Entry 8XGC (electron microscopy, 3.70 A resolution); this record covers chains 2 and 6 of the 29 polymer chains in the assembly.

== Chain 2 ==
Protein: DNA replication licensing factor MCM2
From: Saccharomyces cerevisiae
Reference sequence: A0A6A5Q1S9 (A0A6A5Q1S9_YEASX); residues 1-868 here = UniProt positions 1-868
Amino-acid sequence (868 residues; row label = number of the first residue in the row):
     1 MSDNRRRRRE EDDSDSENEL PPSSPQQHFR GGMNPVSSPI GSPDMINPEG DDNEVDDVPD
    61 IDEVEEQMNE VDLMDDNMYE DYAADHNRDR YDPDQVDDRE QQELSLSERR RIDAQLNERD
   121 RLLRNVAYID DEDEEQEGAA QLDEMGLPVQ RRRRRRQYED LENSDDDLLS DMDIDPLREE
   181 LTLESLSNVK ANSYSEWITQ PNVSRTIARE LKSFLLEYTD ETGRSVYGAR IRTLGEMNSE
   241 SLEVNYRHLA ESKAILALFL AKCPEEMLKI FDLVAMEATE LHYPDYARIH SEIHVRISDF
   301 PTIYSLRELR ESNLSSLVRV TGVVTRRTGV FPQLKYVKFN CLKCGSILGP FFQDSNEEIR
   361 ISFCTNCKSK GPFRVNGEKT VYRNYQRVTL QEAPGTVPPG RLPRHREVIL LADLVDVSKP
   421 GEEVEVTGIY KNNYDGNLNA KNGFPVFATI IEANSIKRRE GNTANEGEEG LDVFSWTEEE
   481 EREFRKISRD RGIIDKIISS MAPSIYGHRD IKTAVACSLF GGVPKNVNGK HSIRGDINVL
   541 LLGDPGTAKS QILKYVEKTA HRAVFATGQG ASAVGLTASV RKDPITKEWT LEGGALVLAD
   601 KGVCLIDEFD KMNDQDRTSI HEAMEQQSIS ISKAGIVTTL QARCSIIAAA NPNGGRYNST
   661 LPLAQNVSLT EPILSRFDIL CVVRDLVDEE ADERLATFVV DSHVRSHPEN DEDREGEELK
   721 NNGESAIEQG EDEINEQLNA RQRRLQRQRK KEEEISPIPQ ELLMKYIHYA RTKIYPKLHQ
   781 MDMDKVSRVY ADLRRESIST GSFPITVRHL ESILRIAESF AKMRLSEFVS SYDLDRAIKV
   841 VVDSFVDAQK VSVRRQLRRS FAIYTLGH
Unresolved in the structure: 1-42, 153-172, 711-737, 868
Metal / ion sites: Zn2+: Cys341, Cys344, Cys364
Small-molecule neighbours:
  - ADP (adenosine-5'-diphosphate), molecule 1: Ser504, Ile505, Tyr506, Asp544, Pro545, Gly546, Thr547, Ala548, Lys549, Ser550, Gln551, Glu608, Leu695, Val699, His703
  - ADP, molecule 2: His531, Glu625, Gln626, Arg676, Val807, Arg808, Glu811

== Chain 6 ==
Protein: DNA replication licensing factor MCM6
From: Saccharomyces cerevisiae
Notes: EC 3.6.4.12
Reference sequence: P53091 (MCM6_YEAST); residues 1-1017 here = UniProt positions 1-1017
Amino-acid sequence (1017 residues; each row starts with the number of its first residue):
     1 MSSPFPADTP SSNRPSNSSP PPSSIGAGFG SSSGLDSQIG SRLHFPSSSQ PHVSNSQTGP
    61 FVNDSTQFSS QRLQTDGSAT NDMEGNEPAR SFKSRALNHV KKVDDVTGEK VREAFEQFLE
   121 DFSVQSTDTG EVEKVYRAQI EFMKIYDLNT IYIDYQHLSM RENGALAMAI SEQYYRFLPF
   181 LQKGLRRVVR KYAPELLNTS DSLKRSEGDE GQADEDEQQD DDMNGSSLPR DSGSSAAPGN
   241 GTSAMATRSI TTSTSPEQTE RVFQISFFNL PTVHRIRDIR SEKIGSLLSI SGTVTRTSEV
   301 RPELYKASFT CDMCRAIVDN VEQSFKYTEP TFCPNPSCEN RAFWTLNVTR SRFLDWQKVR
   361 IQENANEIPT GSMPRTLDVI LRGDSVERAK PGDRCKFTGV EIVVPDVTQL GLPGVKPSST
   421 LDTRGISKTT EGLNSGVTGL RSLGVRDLTY KISFLACHVI SIGSNIGASS PDANSNNRET
   481 ELQMAANLQA NNVYQDNERD QEVFLNSLSS DEINELKEMV KDEHIYDKLV RSIAPAVFGH
   541 EAVKKGILLQ MLGGVHKSTV EGIKLRGDIN ICVVGDPSTS KSQFLKYVVG FAPRSVYTSG
   601 KASSAAGLTA AVVRDEEGGD YTIEAGALML ADNGICCIDE FDKMDISDQV AIHEAMEQQT
   661 ISIAKAGIHA TLNARTSILA AANPVGGRYN RKLSLRGNLN MTAPIMSRFD LFFVILDDCN
   721 EKIDTELASH IVDLHMKRDE AIEPPFSAEQ LRRYIKYART FKPILTKEAR SYLVEKYKEL
   781 RKDDAQGFSR SSYRITVRQL ESMIRLSEAI ARANCVDEIT PSFIAEAYDL LRQSIIRVDV
   841 DDVEMDEEFD NIESQSHAAS GNNDDNDDGT GSGVITSEPP ADIEEGQSEA TARPGTSEKK
   901 KTTVTYDKYV SMMNMIVRKI AEVDREGAEE LTAVDIVDWY LLQKENDLGS LAEYWEERRL
   961 AFKVIKRLVK DRILMEIHGT RHNLRDLENE ENENNKTVYV IHPNCEVLDQ LEPQDSS
Unresolved in the structure: 1-91, 201-254, 419-432, 464-496, 616-619, 738-743, 837-1017
Metal / ion sites: Zn2+: Cys311, Cys314, Cys333, Cys338
Small-molecule neighbours:
  - ADP (adenosine-5'-diphosphate), molecule 1: Ala536, Val537, Phe538, Asp576, Pro577, Ser578, Thr579, Ser580, Lys581, Ser582, Gln583, Asp639, Asn683, Leu727, Ile731
  - ADP, molecule 2: Leu565, Glu657, Gln658, Arg708, Val797, Arg798, Glu801
Swiss-Prot annotation at these positions:
  - motif: Ser707 to Asp710 (Arginine finger)
  - binding site (ATP): Gly575 to Ser582
  - modified residue: Ser78 (Phosphoserine), Ser249 (Phosphoserine), Ser372 (Phosphoserine), Thr766 (Phosphothreonine)
  - mutagenesis: Lys581 (K581A: Loss of MCM2-7 complex helicase activity)

== Interface between chain 2 and chain 6 ==
Residue-residue contacts (144):
  Val189(2) - Pro256(6)  hydrophobic
  Ala191(2) - Pro256(6)
  Ser193(2) - Thr349(6)
  Tyr194(2) - Pro256(6)
  Tyr194(2) - Glu257(6)
  Lys262(2) - Glu257(6)  salt bridge
  Arg310(2) - Val300(6)
  Arg310(2) - Asp355(6)
  Arg310(2) - Val386(6)
  Arg310(2) - Glu387(6)
  Glu311(2) - Phe353(6)
  Glu311(2) - Asp355(6)  hydrogen bond (backbone-side chain)
  Ser362(2) - Asp312(6)  hydrogen bond
  Ser362(2) - Phe343(6)
  Phe363(2) - Asp312(6)
  Phe363(2) - Met313(6)  hydrophobic
  Lys370(2) - Phe343(6)
  Pro394(2) - Leu672(6)
  Gly395(2) - Leu672(6)
  Pro399(2) - Met629(6)
  Gly400(2) - Ala625(6)
  Arg401(2) - Lys390(6)
  Arg404(2) - Thr297(6)
  Arg404(2) - Ser298(6)
  Arg404(2) - Glu299(6)
  Arg406(2) - Glu299(6)
  Arg406(2) - Val300(6)
  Gly421(2) - His669(6)
  Asn432(2) - Val348(6)
  Asn432(2) - Phe353(6)
  Tyr434(2) - Tyr327(6)
  Tyr434(2) - Leu412(6)
  Tyr434(2) - Pro413(6)  hydrogen bond (side chain-backbone)
  Gly436(2) - Leu412(6)
  Gly436(2) - Val415(6)
  Leu438(2) - Arg301(6)
  Asn439(2) - Phe325(6)
  Asn439(2) - Lys326(6)
  Asn439(2) - Tyr327(6)
  Asn439(2) - Val407(6)
  Asn439(2) - Leu412(6)
  Ala440(2) - Thr408(6)
  Asn442(2) - Arg301(6)  hydrogen bond
  Asn442(2) - Trp356(6)
  Asn442(2) - Lys358(6)
  Gly443(2) - Phe325(6)
  Gly443(2) - Val407(6)
  Phe444(2) - Glu303(6)
  Phe444(2) - Phe325(6)  hydrophobic
  Phe444(2) - Trp356(6)
  Phe444(2) - Ile380(6)  hydrophobic
  Phe444(2) - Ile402(6)  hydrophobic
  Phe444(2) - Val404(6)  hydrophobic
  Pro445(2) - Glu303(6)
  Pro445(2) - Leu304(6)  hydrogen bond (backbone-backbone)
  Pro445(2) - Gln323(6)
  Pro445(2) - Ser324(6)
  Pro445(2) - Phe325(6)
  Val446(2) - Arg301(6)
  Val446(2) - Pro302(6)
  Val446(2) - Trp356(6)  hydrophobic
  Phe447(2) - Pro302(6)  hydrogen bond (backbone-backbone)
  Phe447(2) - Leu304(6)  hydrophobic
  Phe447(2) - Leu346(6)  hydrophobic
  Phe447(2) - Phe353(6)  hydrophobic
  Thr449(2) - Pro302(6)
  Pro503(2) - Glu561(6)
  Ser504(2) - Thr559(6)
  Ser504(2) - Ile563(6)
  Pro545(2) - Pro704(6)  hydrophobic
  Pro545(2) - Thr796(6)
  Gly546(2) - Val797(6)
  Ser550(2) - Gln658(6)
  Gln551(2) - Ile563(6)
  Gln551(2) - Lys564(6)
  Gln551(2) - Gln658(6)
  Tyr555(2) - Glu561(6)
  Lys558(2) - Val560(6)
  Lys558(2) - Glu561(6)
  Lys558(2) - Gly562(6)
  Val564(2) - His669(6)
  Phe565(2) - Glu654(6)
  Phe565(2) - Ser662(6)
  Ala566(2) - Ser662(6)
  Thr567(2) - Glu654(6)
  Thr567(2) - Ser662(6)
  Gly568(2) - Val650(6)
  Gln569(2) - Ser647(6)
  Gln569(2) - Val650(6)
  Gly570(2) - Ala664(6)  hydrogen bond (backbone-backbone)
  Gly570(2) - Lys665(6)
  Ala571(2) - Ala664(6)
  Ser572(2) - Ala664(6)  hydrogen bond (backbone-backbone)
  Ser572(2) - Lys665(6)
  Val574(2) - Ala666(6)
  Gly575(2) - Ala664(6)
  Gly575(2) - Lys665(6)
  Gly575(2) - Ala666(6)
  Ser579(2) - Ala666(6)  hydrogen bond (side chain-backbone)
  Ser579(2) - Gly667(6)
  Arg581(2) - Asp620(6)
  Leu598(2) - His669(6)
  Lys611(2) - Val650(6)
  Lys611(2) - His653(6)
  Arg656(2) - Ser791(6)  hydrogen bond
  Arg656(2) - Ser792(6)  hydrogen bond (side chain-backbone)
  Arg656(2) - Tyr793(6)
  Asp685(2) - Arg781(6)  salt bridge
  Asp685(2) - Ser792(6)  hydrogen bond
  Asp685(2) - Thr796(6)
  Leu686(2) - Arg781(6)
  Leu686(2) - Arg790(6)
  Val687(2) - Arg781(6)
  Val687(2) - Arg790(6)  hydrogen bond (backbone-backbone)
  Val687(2) - Ser792(6)
  Glu689(2) - Lys778(6)
  Asp692(2) - Tyr777(6)  hydrogen bond
  Asp692(2) - Arg781(6)  salt bridge
  Glu693(2) - Val774(6)
  Glu693(2) - Lys778(6)
  Leu695(2) - Val797(6)  hydrophobic
  Ala696(2) - Val774(6)  hydrophobic
  Ala696(2) - Tyr777(6)  hydrophobic
  Ala696(2) - Leu800(6)  hydrophobic
  Thr697(2) - Val774(6)
  Val699(2) - Leu800(6)  hydrophobic
  Val700(2) - Arg770(6)
  Val700(2) - Leu773(6)  hydrophobic
  Val700(2) - Leu800(6)  hydrophobic
  Asp701(2) - Arg770(6)
  His703(2) - Lys557(6)
  His703(2) - Leu565(6)
  His703(2) - Glu801(6)  salt bridge
  His703(2) - Ile804(6)
  Val704(2) - Leu765(6)  hydrophobic
  Val704(2) - Arg770(6)
  Ser706(2) - Lys557(6)
  Ser706(2) - Ser558(6)
  Ser706(2) - Thr559(6)  hydrogen bond
  His707(2) - Val555(6)
  His707(2) - Lys762(6)
  His707(2) - Pro763(6)  hydrogen bond (side chain-backbone)
  His707(2) - Ile764(6)
  Lys751(2) - Val560(6)
Other interface residues (no listed pair), chain 2 (90 interface residues in all): Asn192, Arg307, Leu309, Asn437, Asn462, Ile505, Lys554, Glu592, Gly593, Gly594, Ala595, Glu608, Asn651, Ser702, Pro708, Glu709, Gln748, Glu752
Other interface residues (no listed pair), chain 6 (94 interface residues in all): Leu354, Pro391, His556, Leu630, Asp632, Ile646, Thr660, Ile663, Ser707, Lys782, Asp784, Ser789, Arg798

== Summary ==
90 residues of chain 2 and 94 residues of chain 6 are in contact; the contacts include 16 hydrogen bonds and 4
salt bridges. Polar contacts include Lys262(2)-Glu257(6), Asp685(2)-Arg781(6) and Asp692(2)-Arg781(6). One ADP
molecule is bound between chain 2 and chain 6.
Chain 2 is DNA replication licensing factor MCM2 and chain 6 is DNA replication licensing factor MCM6, both
from Saccharomyces cerevisiae; the structure, Structure of yeast replisome associated with FACT and histone
hexamer, Composite map, was determined by electron microscopy.
